Entry 7KZN (electron microscopy, 4.00 A resolution); this record covers chains C and D of the 19 polymer chains in the assembly.

# Chain C
Protein: Dynein gamma chain, flagellar outer arm
Organism: Chlamydomonas reinhardtii
Reference sequence: Q39575 (DYHG_CHLRE); residues 1-4485 here = UniProt positions 1-4485
Amino-acid sequence (4485 residues; each row starts with the number of its first residue):
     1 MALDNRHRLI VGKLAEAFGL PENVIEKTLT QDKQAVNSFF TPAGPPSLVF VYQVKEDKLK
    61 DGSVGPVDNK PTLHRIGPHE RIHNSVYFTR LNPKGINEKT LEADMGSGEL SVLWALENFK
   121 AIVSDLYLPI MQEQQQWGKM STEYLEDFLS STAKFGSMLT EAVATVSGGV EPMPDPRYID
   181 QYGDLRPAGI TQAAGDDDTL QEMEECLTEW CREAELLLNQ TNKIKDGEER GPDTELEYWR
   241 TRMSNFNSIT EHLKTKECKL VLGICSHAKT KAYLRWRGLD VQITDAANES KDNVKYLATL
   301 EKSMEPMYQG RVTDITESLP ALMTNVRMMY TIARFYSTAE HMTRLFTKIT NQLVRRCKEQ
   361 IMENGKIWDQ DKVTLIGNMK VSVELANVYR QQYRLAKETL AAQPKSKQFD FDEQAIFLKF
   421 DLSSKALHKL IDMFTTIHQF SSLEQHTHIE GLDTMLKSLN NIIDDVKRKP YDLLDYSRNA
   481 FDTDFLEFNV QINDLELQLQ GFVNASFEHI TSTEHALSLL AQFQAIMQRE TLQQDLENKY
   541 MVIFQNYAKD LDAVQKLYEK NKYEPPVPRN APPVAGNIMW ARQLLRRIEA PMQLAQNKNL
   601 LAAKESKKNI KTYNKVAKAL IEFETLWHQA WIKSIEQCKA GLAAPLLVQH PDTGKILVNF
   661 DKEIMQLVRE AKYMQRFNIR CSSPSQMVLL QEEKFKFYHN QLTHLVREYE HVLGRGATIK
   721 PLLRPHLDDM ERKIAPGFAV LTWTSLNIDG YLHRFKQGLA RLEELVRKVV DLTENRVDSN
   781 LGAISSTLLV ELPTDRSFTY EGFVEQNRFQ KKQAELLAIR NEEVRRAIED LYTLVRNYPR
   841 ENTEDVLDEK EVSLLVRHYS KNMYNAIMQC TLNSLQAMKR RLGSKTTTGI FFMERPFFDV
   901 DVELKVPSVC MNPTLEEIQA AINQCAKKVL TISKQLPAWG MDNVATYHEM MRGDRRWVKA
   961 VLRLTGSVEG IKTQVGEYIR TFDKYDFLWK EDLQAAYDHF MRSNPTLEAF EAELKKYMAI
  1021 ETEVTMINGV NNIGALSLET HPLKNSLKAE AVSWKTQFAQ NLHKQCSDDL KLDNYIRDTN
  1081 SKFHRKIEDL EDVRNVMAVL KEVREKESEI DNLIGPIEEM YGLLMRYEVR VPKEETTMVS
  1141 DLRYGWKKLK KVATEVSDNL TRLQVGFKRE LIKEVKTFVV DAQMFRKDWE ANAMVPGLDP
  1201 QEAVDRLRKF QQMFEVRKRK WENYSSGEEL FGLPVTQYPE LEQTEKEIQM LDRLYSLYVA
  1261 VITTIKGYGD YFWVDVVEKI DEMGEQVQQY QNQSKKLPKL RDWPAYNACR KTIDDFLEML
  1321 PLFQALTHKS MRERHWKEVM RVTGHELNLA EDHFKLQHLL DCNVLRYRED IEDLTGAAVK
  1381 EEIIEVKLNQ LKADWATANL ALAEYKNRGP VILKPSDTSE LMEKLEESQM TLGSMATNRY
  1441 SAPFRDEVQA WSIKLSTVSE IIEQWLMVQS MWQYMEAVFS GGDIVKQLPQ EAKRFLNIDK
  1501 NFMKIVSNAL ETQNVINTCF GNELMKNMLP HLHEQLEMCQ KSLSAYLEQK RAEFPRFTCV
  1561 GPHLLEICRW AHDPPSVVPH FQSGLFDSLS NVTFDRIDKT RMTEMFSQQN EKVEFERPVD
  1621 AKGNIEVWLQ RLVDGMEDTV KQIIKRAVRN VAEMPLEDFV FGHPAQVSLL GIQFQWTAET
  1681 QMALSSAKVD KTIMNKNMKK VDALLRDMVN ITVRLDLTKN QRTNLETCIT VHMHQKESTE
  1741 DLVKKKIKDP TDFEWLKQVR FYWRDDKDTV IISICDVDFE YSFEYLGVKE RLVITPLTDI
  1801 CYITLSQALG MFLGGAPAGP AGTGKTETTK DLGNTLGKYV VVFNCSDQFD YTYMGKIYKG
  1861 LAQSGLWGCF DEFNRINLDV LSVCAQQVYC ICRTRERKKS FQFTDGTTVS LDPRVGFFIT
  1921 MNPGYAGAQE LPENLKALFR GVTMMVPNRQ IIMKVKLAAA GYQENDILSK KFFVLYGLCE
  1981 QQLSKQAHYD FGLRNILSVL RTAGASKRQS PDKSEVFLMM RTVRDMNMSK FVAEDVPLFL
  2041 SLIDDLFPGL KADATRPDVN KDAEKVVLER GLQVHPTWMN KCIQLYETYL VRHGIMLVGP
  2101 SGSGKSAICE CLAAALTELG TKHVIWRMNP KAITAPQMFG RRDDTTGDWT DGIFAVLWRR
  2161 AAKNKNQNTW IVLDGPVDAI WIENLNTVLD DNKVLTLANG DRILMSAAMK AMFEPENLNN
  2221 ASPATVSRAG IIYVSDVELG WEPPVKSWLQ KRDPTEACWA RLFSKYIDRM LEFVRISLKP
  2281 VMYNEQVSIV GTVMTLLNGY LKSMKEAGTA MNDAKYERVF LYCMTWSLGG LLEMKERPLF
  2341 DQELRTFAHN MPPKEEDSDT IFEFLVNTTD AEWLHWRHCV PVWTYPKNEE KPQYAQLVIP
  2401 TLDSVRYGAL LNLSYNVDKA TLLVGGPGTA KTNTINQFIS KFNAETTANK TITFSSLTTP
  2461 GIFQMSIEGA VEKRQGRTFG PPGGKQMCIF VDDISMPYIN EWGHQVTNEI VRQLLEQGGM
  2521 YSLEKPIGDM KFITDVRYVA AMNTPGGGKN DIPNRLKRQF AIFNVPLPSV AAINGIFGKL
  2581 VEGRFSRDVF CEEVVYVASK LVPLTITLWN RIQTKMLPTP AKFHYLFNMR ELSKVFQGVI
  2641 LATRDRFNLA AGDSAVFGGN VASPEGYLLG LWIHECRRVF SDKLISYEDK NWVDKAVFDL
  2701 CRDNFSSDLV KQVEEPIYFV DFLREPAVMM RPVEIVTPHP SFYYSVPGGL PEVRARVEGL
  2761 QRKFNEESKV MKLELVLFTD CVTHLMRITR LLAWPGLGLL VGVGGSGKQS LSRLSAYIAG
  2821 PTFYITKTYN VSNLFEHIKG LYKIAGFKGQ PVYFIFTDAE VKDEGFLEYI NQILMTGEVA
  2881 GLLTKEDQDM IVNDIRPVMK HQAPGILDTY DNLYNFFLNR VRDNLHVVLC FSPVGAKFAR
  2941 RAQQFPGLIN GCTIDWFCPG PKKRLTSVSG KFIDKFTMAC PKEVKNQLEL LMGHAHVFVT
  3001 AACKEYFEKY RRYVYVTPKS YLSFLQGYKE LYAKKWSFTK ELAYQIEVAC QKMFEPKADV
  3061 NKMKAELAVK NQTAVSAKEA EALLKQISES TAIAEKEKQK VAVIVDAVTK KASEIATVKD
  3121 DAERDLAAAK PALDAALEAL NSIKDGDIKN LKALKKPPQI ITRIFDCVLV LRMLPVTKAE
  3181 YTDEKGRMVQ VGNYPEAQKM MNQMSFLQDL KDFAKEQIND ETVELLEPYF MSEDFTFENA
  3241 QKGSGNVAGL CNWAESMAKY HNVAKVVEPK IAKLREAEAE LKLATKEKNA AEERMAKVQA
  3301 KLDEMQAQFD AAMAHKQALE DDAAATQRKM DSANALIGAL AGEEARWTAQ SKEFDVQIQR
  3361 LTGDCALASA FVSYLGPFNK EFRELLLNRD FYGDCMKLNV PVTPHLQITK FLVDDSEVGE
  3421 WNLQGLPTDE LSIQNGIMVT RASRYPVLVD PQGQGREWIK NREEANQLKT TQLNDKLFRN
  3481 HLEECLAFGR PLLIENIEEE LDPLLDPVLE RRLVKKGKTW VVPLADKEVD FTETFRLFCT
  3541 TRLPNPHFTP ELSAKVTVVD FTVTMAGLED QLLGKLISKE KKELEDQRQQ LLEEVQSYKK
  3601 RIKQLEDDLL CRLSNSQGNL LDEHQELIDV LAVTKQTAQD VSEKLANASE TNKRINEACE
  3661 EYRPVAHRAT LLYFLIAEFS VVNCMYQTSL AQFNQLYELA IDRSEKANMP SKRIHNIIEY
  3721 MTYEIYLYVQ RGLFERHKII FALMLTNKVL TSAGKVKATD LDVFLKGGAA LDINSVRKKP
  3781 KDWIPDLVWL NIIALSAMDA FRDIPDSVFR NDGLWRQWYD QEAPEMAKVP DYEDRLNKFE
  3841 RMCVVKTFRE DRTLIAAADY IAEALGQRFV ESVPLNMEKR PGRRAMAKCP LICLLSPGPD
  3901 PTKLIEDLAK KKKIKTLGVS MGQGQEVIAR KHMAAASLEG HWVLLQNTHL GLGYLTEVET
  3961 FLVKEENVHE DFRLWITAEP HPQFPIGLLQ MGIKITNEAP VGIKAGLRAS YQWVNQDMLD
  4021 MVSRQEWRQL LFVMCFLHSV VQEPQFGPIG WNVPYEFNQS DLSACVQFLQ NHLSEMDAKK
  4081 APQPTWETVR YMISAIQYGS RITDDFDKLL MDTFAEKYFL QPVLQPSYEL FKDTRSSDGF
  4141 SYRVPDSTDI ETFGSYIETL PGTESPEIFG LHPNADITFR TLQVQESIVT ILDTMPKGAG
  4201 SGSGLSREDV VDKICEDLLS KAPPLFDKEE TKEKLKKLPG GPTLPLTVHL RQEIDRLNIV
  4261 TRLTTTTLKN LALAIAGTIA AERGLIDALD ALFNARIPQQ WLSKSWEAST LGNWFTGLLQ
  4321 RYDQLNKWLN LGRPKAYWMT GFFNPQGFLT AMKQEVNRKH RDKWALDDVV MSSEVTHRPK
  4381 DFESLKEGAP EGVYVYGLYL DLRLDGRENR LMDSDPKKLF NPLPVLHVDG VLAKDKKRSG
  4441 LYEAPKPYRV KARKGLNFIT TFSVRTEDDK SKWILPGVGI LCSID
Unresolved in the structure: 165-195, 255, 269-270, 334-337, 364-370, 405-412, 597-602, 641-665, 718-723, 737-745, 793-800, 884-913, 937-954, 988-992, 1004-1006, 1032-1040, 1079-1089, 1102, 1124-1135, 1162-4485
Curated features (UniProtKB/Swiss-Prot):
  - binding site (ATP): Gly-1819 to Thr-1826, Gly-2099 to Ser-2106, Gly-2425 to Thr-2432, Gly-2802 to Gln-2809

# Chain D
Protein: Dynein, 78 kDa intermediate chain, flagellar outer arm
Organism: Chlamydomonas reinhardtii
Reference sequence: Q39578 (DYI2_CHLRE); residue numbers follow UniProt; this construct covers 1-683
Amino-acid sequence (683 residues; each row starts with the number of its first residue):
     1 MPALSPAKKG TDKGKTGKKT GKQEQNAQDY IPPPPPMPGD EAFAMPIREI VKPDNQLWLS
    61 EADLNEEVAK MLTANNPAAP KNIVRFNMKD KVFKLEPMVE QTVVHYATDG WLLHKSSDEA
   121 KRQMDMEKME QEASARFQAD IDRASHEHKD HGDVEPPDDS RQLRNQFNFS ERAAQTLNYP
   181 LRDRETFTEP PPTATVSGAC TQWEIYDEYI KDLERQRIDE AMKSKGGKKA AAAARAAGAA
   241 HRQRNEHVPT LQSPTLMHSL GTLDRMVNQN MYEEVAMDFK YWDDASDAFR PGEGSLLPLW
   301 RFVSDKSKRR QVTSVCWNPL YDDMFAVGYG SYEFLKQASG LINIYSLKNP SHPEYTFHTE
   361 SGVMCVHFHP EFANLLAVGC YDGSVLVYDV RLKKDEPIYQ ASVRTGKLND PVWQIYWQPD
   421 DAQKSLQFVS ISSDGAVNLW TLTKSELIPE CLMKLRVVRA GETREEEDPN ASGAAGGCCM
   481 DFCKMPGQES IYLVGTEEGA IHRCSKAYSS QYLSTYVSHH LAVYAVHWNN IHPSMFLSAS
   541 CRLDHQAVGL CHDPKRAVMN FDLNDSIGDV SWAALQPTVF AAVTDDGRVH VFDLAQNKLL
   601 PLCSQKVVKK AKLTKLVFNP KHPIVLVGDD KGCVTSLKLS PNLRITSKPE KGQKFEDLEV
   661 AKLDGVVEIA RKSDADLAKN AAH
Unresolved in the structure: 1-177, 222-247, 458-473, 676-683

# How chain C and chain D interact
Residue-residue contacts (24; chain C residue first):
  His-448(C) / Lys-672(D)  hydrogen bond
  His-448(C) / Ser-673(D)  hydrogen bond
  His-515(C) / Leu-599(D)
  Pro-568(C) / Tyr-524(D)
  Arg-569(C) / Tyr-524(D)  hydrogen bond (backbone-side chain)
  Arg-569(C) / Gly-568(D)
  Arg-569(C) / Thr-614(D)  hydrogen bond
  Asn-570(C) / Tyr-332(D)  hydrogen bond (backbone-backbone)
  Asn-570(C) / Phe-334(D)
  Asn-570(C) / Tyr-381(D)  hydrogen bond
  Ala-571(C) / Phe-334(D)
  Pro-573(C) / Leu-335(D)  hydrophobic
  Gln-583(C) / Leu-543(D)
  Arg-586(C) / His-520(D)  hydrogen bond
  Gln-666(C) / Gln-337(D)
  Glu-670(C) / Phe-334(D)
  Glu-670(C) / Leu-335(D)
  Tyr-673(C) / Phe-334(D)  hydrophobic
  Arg-676(C) / Asp-434(D)  salt bridge
  Arg-676(C) / Ala-475(D)
  Arg-680(C) / Glu-497(D)  hydrogen bond (side chain-backbone)
  Asn-700(C) / Val-403(D)
  Asn-700(C) / Lys-407(D)
  His-704(C) / Val-403(D)
Other interface residues (no listed pair), chain C (23 interface residues in all): Thr-511, Gln-522, Pro-572, Arg-587, Leu-667, Lys-696, Gln-701
Other interface residues (no listed pair), chain D (26 interface residues in all): Arg-404, Asn-409, Pro-411, Met-480, Cys-541, Asn-564, Leu-600, Lys-615

# Summary
Chain C and chain D form an interface of 23 and 26 residues respectively, with 8 hydrogen bonds and 1 salt
bridge. Polar contacts include Arg-676(C)/Asp-434(D), His-448(C)/Lys-672(D) and His-448(C)/Ser-673(D). Curated
annotation (UniProt) lists 32 ATP-binding residues on chain C.
Here chain C is Dynein gamma chain, flagellar outer arm and chain D is Dynein, 78 kDa intermediate chain,
flagellar outer arm, both from Chlamydomonas reinhardtii. Entry 7KZN (Outer dynein arm core subcomplex from C.
reinhardtii) was determined by electron microscopy.
